Entry 6RS6 (X-ray diffraction, 1.60 A resolution); this record covers chain A.

# Chain A
Protein: AA9
Organism: Lentinus similis
Amino-acid sequence (221 residues; each row starts with the number of its first residue):
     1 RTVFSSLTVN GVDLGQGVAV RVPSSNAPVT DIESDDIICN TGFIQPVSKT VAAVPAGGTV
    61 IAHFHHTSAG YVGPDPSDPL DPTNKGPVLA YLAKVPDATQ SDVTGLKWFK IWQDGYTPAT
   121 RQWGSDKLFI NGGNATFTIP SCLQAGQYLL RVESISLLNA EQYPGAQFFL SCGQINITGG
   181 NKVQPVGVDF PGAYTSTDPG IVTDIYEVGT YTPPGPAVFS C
Disulfide bonds: C39-C172, C142-C221
Glycans and other covalent adducts: alpha-D-mannopyranose (MAN) linked to T59; N-acetylglucosamine (NAG) linked to N134
Ligand contacts:
  - glycine (GLY), molecule 1: V9, L14, T50, V51, A52, A53
  - glycine (GLY), molecule 2: D13, H63, H65
  - serine (SER): K110, Q113, T212, P213, P214, G215, P216, A217
Reported in the primary citation:
  - post-translational modification sites: T59, N134

# In short
Bound to chain A: glycine and serine. Covalently linked alpha-D-mannopyranose: at T59. Covalently linked
N-acetylglucosamine: at N134. The paper reports modification sites T59 and N134.
Chain A is AA9 (Lentinus similis); the structure, X-ray crystal structure of LsAA9B, was determined by X-ray
diffraction (same publication as 6RS7, 6RS8 and 6RS9).
